PDB entry 2WIB | X-ray diffraction, 2.56 A resolution | chain A

Chain A:
Molecule: Ferrous iron transport protein B
Organism: Klebsiella pneumoniae
Notes: fragment: n-terminal intracellular domain, residues 1-267
Reference sequence: A6TF32 (A6TF32_KLEP7); numbering as in UniProt (aligned over 1-267)
Amino-acid sequence (267 residues; numbered 1 to 267; the number before each row is that of its first residue):
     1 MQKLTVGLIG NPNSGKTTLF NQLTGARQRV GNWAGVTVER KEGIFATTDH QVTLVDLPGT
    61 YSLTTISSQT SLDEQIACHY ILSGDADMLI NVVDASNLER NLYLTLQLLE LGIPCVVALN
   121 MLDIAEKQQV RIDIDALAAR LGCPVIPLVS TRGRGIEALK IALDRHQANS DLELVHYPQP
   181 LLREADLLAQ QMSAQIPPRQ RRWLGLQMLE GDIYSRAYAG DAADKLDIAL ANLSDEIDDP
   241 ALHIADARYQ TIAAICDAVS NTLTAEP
Disordered / not traced: 262-267
Construct notes: conflict Gln129 (Lys in A6TF32)
Residues lining bound ligands: GDP (guanosine-5'-diphosphate): Asn11, Pro12, Asn13, Ser14, Gly15, Lys16, Thr17, Thr18, Asn120, Met121, Asp123, Ile124, Leu148, Val149, Ser150, Thr151

Overview:
Bound to chain A: GDP.
Chain A is Ferrous iron transport protein B (Klebsiella pneumoniae); the structure, Crystal Structures of the
N-terminal Intracellular Domain of FeoB from Klebsiella Pneumoniae in GDP binding state, was determined by
X-ray diffraction, deposited together with 3K53, 2WIA and 2WIC.
